6GVW - chains A and D of the 10 polymer chains in the assembly; structure by X-ray diffraction, 3.75 A resolution.

# Chain A
Protein: BRCA1-A complex subunit Abraxas 1
Source organism: Mus musculus
UniProt: Q8BPZ8 (ABRX1_MOUSE); residues 1-407 here = UniProt positions 1-407
Chain sequence (411 residues; numbered -3 to 407; the number before each row is that of its first residue; numbers below 1 keep their minus sign (Gly-3 is residue -3)):
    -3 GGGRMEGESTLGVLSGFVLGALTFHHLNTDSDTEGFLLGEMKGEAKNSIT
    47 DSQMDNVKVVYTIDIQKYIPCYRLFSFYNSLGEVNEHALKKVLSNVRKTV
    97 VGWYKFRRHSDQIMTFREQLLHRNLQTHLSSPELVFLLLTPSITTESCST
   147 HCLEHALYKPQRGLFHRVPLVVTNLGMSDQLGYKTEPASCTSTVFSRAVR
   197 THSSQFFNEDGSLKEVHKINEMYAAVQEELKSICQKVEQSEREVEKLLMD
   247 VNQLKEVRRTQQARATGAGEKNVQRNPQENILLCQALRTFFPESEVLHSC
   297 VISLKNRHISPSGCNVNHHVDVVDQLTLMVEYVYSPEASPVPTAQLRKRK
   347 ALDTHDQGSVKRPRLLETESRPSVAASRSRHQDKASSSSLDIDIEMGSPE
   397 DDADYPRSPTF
Disordered / not traced: -3 to 2, 263-272, 325-407
Differences from the reference sequence: expression tag (-3 to 0)
Swiss-Prot annotation at these positions:
  - motif: Ser404 to Phe407 (pSXXF motif)
  - modified residue (Phosphoserine): Ser48, Ser384, Ser385, Ser394, Ser404
From the paper describing this entry:
  - specificity-determining residues: Ile139

# Chain D
Protein: BRISC and BRCA1-A complex member 1
Source organism: Mus musculus
UniProt: Q3UI43 (BABA1_MOUSE); numbering as in UniProt (aligned over 1-333)
Chain sequence (337 residues; row label = number of the first residue in the row; numbers below 1 keep their minus sign (Gly-3 is residue -3)):
    -3 GGGRMEVAEANSPTEEEEEEEEEGEETISEPRPHTRSNPEGAEDRALGAQ
    47 ASVGSRSEGEGEAATADGGAASVPGAGPKPWQVPASASEVQIRTPRVNCP
    97 EKVIICLDLSEEMSVPKLESFNGSRTNALNVSQKMVEMFVRTKHKIDKSH
   147 EFALVVVNDDSAWLSGLTSDPRELCSCLYDLETASCSTFNLEGLFSLIQQ
   197 KTELPVTENVQTIPPPYVVRTILVYSRPPCQPQFSLTEPMKKMFQCPYFF
   247 FDIVYIHNGTEEKEEDMSWKDMFAFMGSLDTKGASYKYEVALAGPALELH
   297 NCMAKLLAHPLQRPCQTHASYSLLEEDEEAGEEEATV
Disordered / not traced: -3 to 82, 322-333
Differences from the reference sequence: expression tag (-3 to 0)
Swiss-Prot annotation at these positions:
  - modified residue: Met1 (N-acetylmethionine), Ser8 (Phosphoserine), Ser33 (Phosphoserine), Ser53 (Phosphoserine)

# Chain A / chain D interface
Contacting residue pairs - 10 pairs, chain A then chain D:
  Gln274(A) - Arg89(D)
  Gln274(A) - Gln207(D)
  Glu275(A) - Ala83(D)  hydrogen bond (side chain-backbone)
  Ile298(A) - His314(D)
  Ser299(A) - His314(D)
  Leu300(A) - Val86(D)  hydrophobic
  Leu300(A) - Thr313(D)  hydrogen bond (backbone-side chain)
  Arg303(A) - Thr313(D)
  Arg303(A) - His314(D)  hydrogen bond (side chain-backbone)
  Arg303(A) - Ser316(D)
Other interface residues (no listed pair), chain A (8 interface residues in all): Val297, Lys301
Other interface residues (no listed pair), chain D (9 interface residues in all): Ser84, Ala315

# In short
8 residues of chain A and 9 residues of chain D are in contact, with 3 hydrogen bonds. Polar pairs include
Glu275(A)-Ala83(D), Leu300(A)-Thr313(D) and Arg303(A)-His314(D). From the paper: the specificity determinant
Ile139(A).
Chain A is BRCA1-A complex subunit Abraxas 1 and chain D is BRISC and BRCA1-A complex member 1, both from Mus
musculus; the structure, Crystal structure of the BRCA1-A complex, was determined by X-ray diffraction.
